1DRW - chain A; structure by X-ray diffraction, 2.20 A resolution.

== Chain A ==
Protein: Dihydrodipicolinate reductase
Organism: Escherichia coli
Notes: EC 1.3.1.26
Reference sequence: P04036 (DAPB_ECOLI); numbering as in UniProt (aligned over 1-273)
Amino-acid sequence (273 residues; each row starts with the number of its first residue):
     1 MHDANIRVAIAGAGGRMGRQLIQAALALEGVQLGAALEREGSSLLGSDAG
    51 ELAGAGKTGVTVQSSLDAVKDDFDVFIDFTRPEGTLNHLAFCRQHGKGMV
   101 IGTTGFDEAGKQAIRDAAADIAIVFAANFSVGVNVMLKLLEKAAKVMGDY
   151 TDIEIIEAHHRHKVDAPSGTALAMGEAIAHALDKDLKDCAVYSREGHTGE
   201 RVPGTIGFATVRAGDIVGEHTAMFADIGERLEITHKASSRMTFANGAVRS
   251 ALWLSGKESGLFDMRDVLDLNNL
Disordered / not traced: 1
Residues lining bound ligands: nicotinamide purin-6-ol-dinucleotide (NHD): Gly-12, Ala-13, Gly-14, Gly-15, Arg-16, Met-17, Gly-18, Glu-38, Arg-39, Phe-79, Thr-80, Arg-81, Glu-83, Gly-84, His-88, Gly-102, Thr-103, Thr-104, Ala-126, Ala-127, Asn-128, Phe-129, Arg-240, Phe-243
Swiss-Prot annotation at these positions:
  - active site: His-159 (Proton donor/acceptor), Lys-163 (Proton donor)
  - binding site (NADP(+)): Gly-12, Arg-16, Met-17, Arg-39, Gly-102 to Thr-104, Phe-129, Arg-240
  - binding site (NAD(+)): Gly-15 to Met-17, Glu-38, Thr-80, Arg-81, Gly-102 to Thr-104, Ala-126 to Phe-129, Lys-163, Phe-243
  - binding site ((S)-2,3,4,5-tetrahydrodipicolinate): His-160, Gly-169, Thr-170
  - mutagenesis: His-159 (H159A/Q: 135 to 200-fold reduction in catalytic activity), Lys-163 (K163A/C/Q: 625 to 830-fold reduction in catalytic activity)

== Summary ==
Bound to chain A: nicotinamide purin-6-ol-dinucleotide. From UniProt: active-site residues His-159 and
Lys-163, 9 NADP+-binding residues, 15 NAD+-binding residues and 3 (S)-2,3,4,5-tetrahydrodipicolinate-binding
residues.
Chain A is Dihydrodipicolinate reductase (Escherichia coli); the structure, Escherichia coli dhpr/nhdh
complex, was determined by X-ray diffraction, deposited together with 1DRU and 1DRV.
